PDB entry 4FW1 | X-ray diffraction, 1.86 A resolution | chains A and B

== Chain A (and B) ==
Protein: Integrase
Organism: Rous sarcoma virus
Notes: chain B of this document is another copy of the same molecule, construct and numbering; everything in this record applies to it too
UniProt: P03354 (POL_RSVP); residues 49-270 here correspond to UniProt positions 1329-1550 (UniProt number = residue number + 1280)
Chain sequence (222 residues; row label = number of the first residue in the row):
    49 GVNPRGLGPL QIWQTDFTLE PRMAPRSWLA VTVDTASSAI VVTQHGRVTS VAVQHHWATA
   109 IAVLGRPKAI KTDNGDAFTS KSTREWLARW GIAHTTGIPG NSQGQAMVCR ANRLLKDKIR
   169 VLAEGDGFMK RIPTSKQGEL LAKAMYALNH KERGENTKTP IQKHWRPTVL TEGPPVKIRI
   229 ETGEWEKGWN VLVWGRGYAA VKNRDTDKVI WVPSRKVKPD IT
Disordered / not traced: 49-51, 146-153, 270 (chain B: 49-53, 270)
Differences from the reference sequence: engineered mutation D124 (Ser1404 in P03354), A125 (Cys1405 in P03354), C157 (Glu1437 in P03354), K166 (Arg1446 in P03354), K199 (Phe1479 in P03354)
Curated features (UniProtKB/Swiss-Prot):
  - DNA-binding region: P222 to T270 (Integrase-type)
  - region: D268 to T270 (Involved in homooctamerization)
  - binding site (Mg(2+)): D64, D121
From the paper describing this entry:
  - self-association interface (contacts with another copy of this molecule); pairs are residue here / residue on that copy: W213-W213 (pi stacking), P222-W259 (hydrophobic contact), P223-W259 (backbone contact), W242-W259 (hydrophobic contact), R244-R263, R244-V265, P267-W259 (hydrophobic contact)
  - mutagenesis - W259A: abolished catalytic activity (3'-end processing reaction)
  - mutagenesis - W259R, W259T: abolished catalytic activity
  - mutagenesis - W213A, R244A: decreased catalytic activity (3' OH end processing activity)
  - mutagenesis - W213A, R244A: decreased catalytic activity (integration reaction)
  - mutagenesis - P222A, R263A, K266A: decreased catalytic activity
  - mutagenesis - W242A, P267A: unchanged catalytic activity
  - mutagenesis - F199K: decreased catalytic activity on concerted integration
  - mutagenesis - F199K: unchanged catalytic activity on CHS integration

== Chain A / chain B interface ==
Residue-residue contacts (67):
  V99(A) with S183(B)
  Q102(A) with E187(B)
  H103(A) with G186(B); E187(B)
  A106(A) with E187(B); A190(B)
  T107(A) with A190(B)
  I109(A) with Y194(B); H198(B)
  A110(A) with A190(B); Y194(B); H198(B), hydrogen bond (backbone-side chain)
  G113(A) with H198(B)
  R114(A) with Y194(B)
  W134(A) with E187(B), hydrogen bond
  W138(A) with K191(B)
  S183(A) with V99(B)
  G186(A) with H103(B)
  E187(A) with Q102(B); H103(B); A106(B); W134(B), hydrogen bond
  A190(A) with A106(B); T107(B); A110(B)
  K191(A) with W138(B)
  Y194(A) with I109(B), hydrophobic; A110(B), hydrophobic; R114(B), hydrogen bond; W138(B), hydrophobic
  H198(A) with I109(B); A110(B), hydrogen bond (side chain-backbone); L112(B); G113(B); W213(B)
  I209(A) with W213(B), hydrophobic
  W213(A) with I209(B), hydrophobic; W213(B); P215(B); T216(B), hydrogen bond (backbone-backbone)
  R214(A) with R214(B), hydrogen bond (side chain-backbone); T216(B)
  P215(A) with T216(B); V217(B); L218(B), hydrogen bond (backbone-backbone)
  T216(A) with L218(B)
  V217(A) with V217(B), hydrophobic; L218(B), hydrogen bond (backbone-backbone); T219(B)
  L218(A) with T219(B); V241(B), hydrophobic
  T219(A) with T219(B)
  P222(A) with V241(B), hydrophobic; A248(B), hydrophobic; W259(B), hydrophobic
  P223(A) with W259(B), hydrogen bond (backbone-side chain)
  V224(A) with W259(B), hydrophobic
  V239(A) with V241(B), hydrophobic
  W242(A) with W242(B); G243(B); R244(B); W259(B), hydrophobic
  R263(A) with R244(B), hydrogen bond (backbone-side chain)
  V265(A) with R244(B), hydrogen bond (backbone-side chain)
  P267(A) with Y246(B), hydrophobic; W259(B), hydrophobic
  D268(A) with W259(B)
Also at the interface, not in a pair above, chain A (44 interface residues in all): V111, L112, M193, K206, W233, L240, S262, K266, I269
Also at the interface, not in a pair above, chain B (38 interface residues in all): V111, M193, E220, L240

== Overview ==
Chain A and chain B form an interface of 44 and 38 residues respectively; the contacts include 12 hydrogen
bonds. Polar pairs include A110(A)-H198(B), W134(A)-E187(B) and Y194(A)-R114(B). The paper reports that P222A,
R263A and K266A of chain A reduce catalytic activity; a self-association interface involving W213(A), P222(A)
and P223(A) among others; 11 substitutions were tested in all.
Both chains are Integrase (Rous sarcoma virus). Entry 4FW1 (Crystal structure of two-domain RSV INTEGRASE
covalently linked with DNA) was determined by X-ray diffraction (same publication as 4FW2).
